PDB entry 3NOV | X-ray diffraction, 1.05 A resolution | chain A

[Chain A]
Protein: ThiJ/PfpI family protein
Source organism: Pseudomonas fluorescens
Notes: EC 4.2.1.103
UniProt: Q4K977 (Q4K977_PSEF5); residues 4-231 here correspond to UniProt positions 1-228 (UniProt number = residue number - 3)
Sequence (231 residues; numbered 1 to 231; the number before each row is that of its first residue):
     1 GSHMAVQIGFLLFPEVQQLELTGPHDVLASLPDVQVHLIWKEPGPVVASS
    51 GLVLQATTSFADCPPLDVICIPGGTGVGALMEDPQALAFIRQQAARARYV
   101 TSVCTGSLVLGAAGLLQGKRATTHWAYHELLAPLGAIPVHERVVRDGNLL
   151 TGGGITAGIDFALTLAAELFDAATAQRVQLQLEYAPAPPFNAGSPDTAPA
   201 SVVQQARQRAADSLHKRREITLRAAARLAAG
Unresolved in the structure: 231
Sequence notes: expression tag (1-3); engineered mutation Glu-20 (Asp17 in Q4K977)
From the paper describing this entry:
  - mutagenesis - D20E: abolished catalytic activity
  - conformationally variable residues (side-chain flip): Cys-104

[In short]
The paper reports that D20E abolishes catalytic activity; conformational variability at Cys-104.
Chain A is ThiJ/PfpI family protein (Pseudomonas fluorescens); the structure, Crystal Structure of D17E
Isocyanide Hydratase from Pseudomonas fluorescens, was determined by X-ray diffraction together with 3NON,
3NOO, 3NOQ and 3NOR from the same study.
